8KGM - chains B and C of the 4 polymer chains in the assembly; structure by electron microscopy, 4.80 A resolution (low resolution: residue-level contacts below are approximate; hydrogen-bond / salt-bridge calls are withheld).

== Chain B ==
Protein: DNA topoisomerase 2
Organism: African swine fever virus
UniProtKB: A0A2X0THW2 (A0A2X0THW2_ASF); residues 1-1192 here = UniProt positions 1-1192
Chain sequence (1211 residues; each row starts with the number of its first residue; numbers below 1 keep their minus sign (Glu-3 is residue -3)):
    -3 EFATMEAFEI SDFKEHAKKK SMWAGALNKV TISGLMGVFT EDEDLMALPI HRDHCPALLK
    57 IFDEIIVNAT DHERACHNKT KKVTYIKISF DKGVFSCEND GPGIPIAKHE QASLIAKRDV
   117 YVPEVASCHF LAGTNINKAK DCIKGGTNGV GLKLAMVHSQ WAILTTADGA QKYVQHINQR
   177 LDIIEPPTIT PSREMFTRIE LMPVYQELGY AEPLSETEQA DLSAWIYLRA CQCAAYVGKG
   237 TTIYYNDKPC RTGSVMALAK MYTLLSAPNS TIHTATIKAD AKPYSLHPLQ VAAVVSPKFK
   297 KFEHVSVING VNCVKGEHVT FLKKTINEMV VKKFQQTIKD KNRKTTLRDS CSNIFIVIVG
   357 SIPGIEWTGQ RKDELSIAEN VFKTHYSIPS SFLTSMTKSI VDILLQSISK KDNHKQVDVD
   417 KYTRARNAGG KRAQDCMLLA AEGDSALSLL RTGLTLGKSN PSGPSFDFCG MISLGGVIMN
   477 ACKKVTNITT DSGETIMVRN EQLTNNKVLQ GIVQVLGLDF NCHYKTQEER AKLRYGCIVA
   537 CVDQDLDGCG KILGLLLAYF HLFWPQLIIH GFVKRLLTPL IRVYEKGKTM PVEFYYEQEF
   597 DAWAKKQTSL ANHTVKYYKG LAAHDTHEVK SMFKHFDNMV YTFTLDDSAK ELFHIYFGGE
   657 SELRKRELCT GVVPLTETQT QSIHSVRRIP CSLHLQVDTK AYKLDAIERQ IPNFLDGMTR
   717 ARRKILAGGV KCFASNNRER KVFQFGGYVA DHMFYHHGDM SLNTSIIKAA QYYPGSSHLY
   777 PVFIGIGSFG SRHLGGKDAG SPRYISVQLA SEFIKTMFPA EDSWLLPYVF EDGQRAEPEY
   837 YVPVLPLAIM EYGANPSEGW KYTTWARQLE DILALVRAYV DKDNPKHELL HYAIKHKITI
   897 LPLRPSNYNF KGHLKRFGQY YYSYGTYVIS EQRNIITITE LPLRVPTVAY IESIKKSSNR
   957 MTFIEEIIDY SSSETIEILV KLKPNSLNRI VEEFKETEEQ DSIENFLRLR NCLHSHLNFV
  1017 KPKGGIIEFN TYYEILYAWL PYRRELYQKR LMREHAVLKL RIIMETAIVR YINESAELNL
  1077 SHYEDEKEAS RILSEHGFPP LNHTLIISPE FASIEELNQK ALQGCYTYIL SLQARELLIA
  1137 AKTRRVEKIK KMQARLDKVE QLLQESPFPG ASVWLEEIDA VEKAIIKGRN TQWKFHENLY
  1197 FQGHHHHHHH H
Disordered / not traced: -3 to 2, 411-414, 1193-1207
Sequence notes: expression tag (-3 to 0, 1193-1207)

== Chain C ==
Molecule: 52-nt DNA strand
Sequence (52 nucleotides; each row starts with the number of its first residue):
     1 ATGCATATAT ATGTATATGT ATGTGTGTAT ATATACACAT ATATATATAT AT
Disordered / not traced: 1-13, 52

== Chain B / chain C interface ==
Pairs across the interface (34; chain B residue first):
  Lys417(B) - DT32(C)
  Lys417(B) - DA33(C)
  Glu438(B) - DT30(C)
  Glu438(B) - DA31(C)
  Gly439(B) - DA31(C)
  Asp440(B) - DA31(C)
  Asp440(B) - DT32(C)
  Asp440(B) - DA33(C)
  Ser441(B) - DT32(C)
  Gly472(B) - DT30(C)
  Gly472(B) - DA31(C)
  Val473(B) - DT30(C)
  Thr482(B) - DA21(C)
  Asn496(B) - DT22(C)
  Glu497(B) - DG23(C)
  Asp539(B) - DA31(C)
  Asp543(B) - DT30(C)
  Lys615(B) - DA31(C)
  Arg705(B) - DT28(C)
  Arg705(B) - DA29(C)
  Gln706(B) - DG27(C)
  Gln706(B) - DT28(C)
  Thr715(B) - DT28(C)
  Tyr751(B) - DA29(C)
  His753(B) - DA29(C)
  His753(B) - DT30(C)
  Gly754(B) - DT30(C)
  Met756(B) - DA31(C)
  Ser761(B) - DT28(C)
  Ala850(B) - DT26(C)
  Ala850(B) - DG27(C)
  Asn851(B) - DG27(C)
  Pro852(B) - DT26(C)
  Pro852(B) - DG27(C)
Interface residues without a listed pair, chain B (32 interface residues in all): Gly471, Asp541, Ala717, Arg718, Lys764, Ser773, Lys793, Arg940

== In short ==
Chain B and chain C form an interface of 32 and 11 residues respectively.
Here chain B is DNA topoisomerase 2 (African swine fever virus) and chain C is a 52-nt DNA strand. Entry 8KGM
(Structure of African swine fever virus topoisomerase II in complex with dsDNA) was determined by electron
microscopy (same publication as 8KGN, 8KGQ and 8KGR).
